Entry 5CZ9 (X-ray diffraction, 2.90 A resolution); this record covers chains S and T of the 28 polymer chains in the assembly.

== Chain S ==
Protein: Proteasome subunit alpha type-6
From: Saccharomyces cerevisiae (strain ATCC 204508 / S288c)
Notes: EC 3.4.25.1
Reference sequence: P40302 (PSA6_YEAST); residues 0-233 here correspond to UniProt positions 1-234 (UniProt number = residue number + 1)
Amino-acid sequence (234 residues; each row starts with the number of its first residue; numbering starts at 0):
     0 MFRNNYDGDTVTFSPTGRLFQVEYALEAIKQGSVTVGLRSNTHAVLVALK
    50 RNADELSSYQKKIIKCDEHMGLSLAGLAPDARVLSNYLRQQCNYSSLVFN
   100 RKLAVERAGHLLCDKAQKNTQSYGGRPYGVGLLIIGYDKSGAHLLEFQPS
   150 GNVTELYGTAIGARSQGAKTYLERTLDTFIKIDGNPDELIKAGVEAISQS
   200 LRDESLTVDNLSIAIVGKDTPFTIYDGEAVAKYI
Unresolved in the structure: 0-2
Swiss-Prot annotation at these positions:
  - modified residue: Ser13 (Phosphoserine)
  - cross-link: Lys190 (Glycyl lysine isopeptide (Lys-Gly) (interchain with G-Cter in ubiquitin))

== Chain T ==
Protein: Probable proteasome subunit alpha type-7
From: Saccharomyces cerevisiae (strain ATCC 204508 / S288c)
Notes: EC 3.4.25.1
Reference sequence: P21242 (PSA7_YEAST); residues -3 to 284 here correspond to UniProt positions 1-288 (UniProt number = residue number + 4)
Amino-acid sequence (288 residues; each row starts with the number of its first residue; numbers below 1 keep their minus sign (Met-3 is residue -3)):
    -3 MTSIGTGYDLSNSVFSPDGRNFQVEYAVKAVENGTTSIGIKCNDGVVFAV
    47 EKLITSKLLVPQKNVKIQVVDRHIGCVYSGLIPDGRHLVNRGREEAASFK
    97 KLYKTPIPIPAFADRLGQYVQAHTLYNSVRPFGVSTIFGGVDKNGAHLYM
   147 LEPSGSYWGYKGAATGKGRQSAKAELEKLVDHHPEGLSAREAVKQAAKII
   197 YLAHEDNKEKDFELEISWCSLSETNGLHKFVKGDLLQEAIDFAQKEINGD
   247 DDEDEDDSDNVMSSDDENAPVATNANATTDQEGDIHLE
Unresolved in the structure: -3 to 1, 245-284
Swiss-Prot annotation at these positions:
  - modified residue: Thr-2 (N-acetylthreonine)

== How chain S and chain T interact ==
Pairs across the interface (62):
  Asn4(S) with Leu6(T)
  Tyr5(S) with Asp5(T), hydrogen bond; Leu6(T), hydrophobic
  Thr9(S) with Arg126(T)
  Val10(S) with Gln19(T); Asn123(T); Ser124(T); Val125(T); Arg126(T)
  Thr11(S) with Leu6(T); Gln19(T)
  Phe12(S) with Gln19(T), hydrogen bond (backbone-side chain); Tyr22(T); Ala23(T), hydrophobic; Arg126(T); Pro127(T)
  Ser13(S) with Tyr22(T)
  Pro14(S) with Tyr22(T), hydrophobic; Lys25(T)
  Thr15(S) with Lys25(T)
  Gly16(S) with Tyr22(T); Lys25(T); Ala26(T)
  Leu18(S) with Leu77(T), hydrophobic; Arg126(T)
  His109(S) with Arg82(T)
  Cys112(S) with Arg82(T)
  Asp113(S) with Arg82(T), salt bridge; Asn86(T)
  Gln116(S) with Pro79(T); Asp80(T); His83(T), hydrogen bond; Arg126(T)
  Thr119(S) with Arg126(T), hydrogen bond (backbone-side chain)
  Gln120(S) with Val125(T); Arg126(T), hydrogen bond (backbone-backbone); Pro127(T); Phe128(T)
  Ser121(S) with Ser124(T)
  Tyr122(S) with Ser124(T), hydrogen bond (backbone-backbone)
  Ser149(S) with Pro79(T)
  Gly150(S) with Pro79(T)
  Asn151(S) with Ile78(T); Pro79(T)
  Thr153(S) with Leu55(T); Asn60(T)
  Glu154(S) with Val56(T); Lys59(T); Asn60(T), hydrogen bond (backbone-side chain)
  Leu155(S) with Leu54(T); Leu55(T), hydrophobic; Val56(T)
  Tyr156(S) with Leu54(T), hydrogen bond (backbone-backbone); Leu55(T); Val56(T); Pro57(T)
  Gly157(S) with Leu54(T)
  Lys168(S) with Leu54(T)
  Leu171(S) with Leu54(T)
  Glu172(S) with Ser52(T), hydrogen bond; Lys53(T)
  Leu175(S) with Lys53(T)
Interface residues without a listed pair, chain S (37 interface residues in all): Arg38, Glu105, Lys117, Ser139, His142, Val152
Interface residues without a listed pair, chain T (30 interface residues in all): His119, Gly129

== Summary ==
37 residues of chain S face 30 of chain T across their interface, with 9 hydrogen bonds and 1 salt bridge.
Polar pairs include Asp113(S)-Arg82(T), Tyr5(S)-Asp5(T) and Phe12(S)-Gln19(T).
Here chain S is Proteasome subunit alpha type-6 and chain T is Probable proteasome subunit alpha type-7, both
from Saccharomyces cerevisiae (strain ATCC 204508 / S288c). Entry 5CZ9 (Yeast 20S proteasome beta5-D17N mutant
in complex with Carfilzomib; Propeptide expressed in trans) was determined by X-ray diffraction (same
publication as 5CZ4, 5CZ5, 5CZ6, 5CZ7, 5CZ8, 5CZA and 16 further entries).
